Entry 9DC2 (electron microscopy, 2.41 A resolution); this record covers chains A and B of the 60 polymer chains in the assembly.

Chain A (and B):
Name: Capsid protein
Source organism: adeno-associated virus 8
Notes: chain B of this document is another copy of the same molecule, construct and numbering; everything in this record applies to it too
Reference sequence: Q8JQF8 (Q8JQF8_9VIRU); numbering as in UniProt (aligned over 204-738)
Chain sequence (535 residues; numbered 204 to 738; the number before each row is that of its first residue):
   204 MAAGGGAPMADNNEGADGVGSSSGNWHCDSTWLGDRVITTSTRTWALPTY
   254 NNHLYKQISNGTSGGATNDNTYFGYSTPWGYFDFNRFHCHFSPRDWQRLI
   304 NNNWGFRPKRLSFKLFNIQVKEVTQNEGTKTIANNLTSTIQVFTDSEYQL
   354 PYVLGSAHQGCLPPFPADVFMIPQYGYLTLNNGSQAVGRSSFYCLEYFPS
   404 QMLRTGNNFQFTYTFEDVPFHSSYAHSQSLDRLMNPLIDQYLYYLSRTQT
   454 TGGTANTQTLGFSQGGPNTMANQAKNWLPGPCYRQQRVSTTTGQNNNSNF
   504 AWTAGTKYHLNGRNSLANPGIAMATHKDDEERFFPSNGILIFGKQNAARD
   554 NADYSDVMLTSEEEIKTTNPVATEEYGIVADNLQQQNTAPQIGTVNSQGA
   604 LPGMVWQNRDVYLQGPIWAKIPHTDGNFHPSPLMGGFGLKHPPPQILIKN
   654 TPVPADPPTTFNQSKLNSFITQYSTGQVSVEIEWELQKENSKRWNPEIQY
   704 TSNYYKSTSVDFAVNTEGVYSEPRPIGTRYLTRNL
Disordered / not traced: 204-218

How chain A and chain B interact:
Contacting residue pairs - 107 pairs, chain A then chain B:
  Asp220(A) with Ser224(B), hydrogen bond
  Val222(A) with Gly223(B)
  Leu257(A) with Glu720(B)
  Tyr258(A) with Phe368(B), hydrophobic; Ala370(B), hydrophobic; Val717(B); Gly721(B)
  Lys259(A) with Asn718(B); Thr719(B)
  Gln260(A) with Thr711(B), hydrogen bond (side chain-backbone); Ser712(B); Val717(B); Asn718(B), hydrogen bond (backbone-backbone); Thr719(B)
  Phe276(A) with Val713(B), hydrophobic
  Tyr278(A) with Val713(B); Ala716(B); Val717(B), hydrophobic
  Asn329(A) with Thr332(B), hydrogen bond
  Asn338(A) with Lys324(B); Asn337(B), hydrogen bond
  Leu339(A) with Val222(B); Asn337(B)
  Thr340(A) with Val222(B); Gln322(B), hydrogen bond (backbone-side chain); Asn337(B); Leu339(B); Thr408(B)
  Gln344(A) with Trp229(B)
  Asn385(A) with Lys709(B)
  Gln388(A) with Lys709(B); Ser710(B); Thr711(B)
  Ala389(A) with Lys709(B); Ser710(B), hydrogen bond (backbone-backbone); Val713(B), hydrophobic
  Gly391(A) with Ser705(B); Asn706(B); Tyr707(B), hydrogen bond (backbone-backbone)
  Arg392(A) with Tyr707(B)
  Phe395(A) with Phe368(B), hydrophobic; Ala716(B), hydrophobic; Val717(B), hydrophobic
  Cys397(A) with Phe368(B), hydrophobic; Pro369(B)
  Glu399(A) with Trp229(B), hydrogen bond (backbone-side chain); Cys231(B); Pro369(B); Ala370(B)
  Tyr400(A) with Cys231(B); Ser233(B), hydrogen bond; Ser295(B); Asp298(B), hydrogen bond
  Phe401(A) with Trp229(B); Cys231(B)
  Pro402(A) with Trp229(B); Cys231(B); Asp232(B)
  Ser403(A) with Asn228(B); Trp229(B), hydrogen bond (backbone-backbone)
  Gln404(A) with Asn228(B)
  Met405(A) with Ser225(B), hydrogen bond (backbone-side chain); Gly227(B); Asn228(B), hydrogen bond (backbone-side chain); Trp229(B); Asn320(B); Gln680(B)
  Arg407(A) with Val222(B), hydrogen bond (side chain-backbone); Gly223(B); Ser224(B); Ser225(B); Asn320(B); Ile321(B), hydrogen bond (side chain-backbone); Gln322(B); Thr408(B), hydrogen bond (side chain-backbone)
  Thr408(A) with Gly223(B)
  Gly409(A) with Gly223(B), hydrogen bond (backbone-backbone)
  Asn410(A) with Gly223(B); Ser224(B); Ser225(B), hydrogen bond (side chain-backbone)
  Thr654(A) with Gln680(B)
  Val656(A) with Lys324(B)
  Pro657(A) with Val372(B), hydrophobic; Tyr676(B), hydrogen bond (backbone-side chain); Thr678(B)
  Ala658(A) with Tyr676(B)
  Asp659(A) with Lys333(B), salt bridge; Tyr676(B)
  Pro660(A) with Pro251(B), hydrophobic; Tyr676(B)
  Pro661(A) with Pro251(B); Met374(B)
  Thr662(A) with Thr252(B); Tyr253(B)
  Thr663(A) with Met374(B)
  Phe664(A) with Gly363(B); Met374(B); Ile375(B); Pro376(B), hydrophobic
  Asn665(A) with Met374(B)
  Gln666(A) with Gln362(B)
  Lys668(A) with Asp371(B), salt bridge; Val372(B); Gly721(B), hydrogen bond (side chain-backbone)
  Leu669(A) with Ala249(B), hydrophobic; Val372(B), hydrogen bond (backbone-backbone)
  Ile673(A) with Ile335(B), hydrophobic
Interface residues without a listed pair, chain A (52 interface residues in all): Ser341, Thr342, Val390, Ser393, Pro655, Phe672
Interface residues without a listed pair, chain B (62 interface residues in all): Gly221, Thr247, Leu250, Phe319, Val326, Phe373, Tyr708, Phe715, Val722

Summary:
52 residues of chain A face 62 of chain B across their interface, with 22 hydrogen bonds and 2 salt bridges.
Polar pairs include Asp659(A)-Lys333(B), Lys668(A)-Asp371(B) and Asp220(A)-Ser224(B).
Both chains are Capsid protein (adeno-associated virus 8). Entry 9DC2 (Adeno-associated virus 8 capsid) was
determined by electron microscopy (same publication as 9DC3).
